Entry 7E1S (X-ray diffraction, 2.31 A resolution); this record covers chains A and B.

Chain A:
Molecule: 2-nitropropane dioxygenase
From: Helicobacter pylori
UniProtKB: A0A0B2E3F3 (A0A0B2E3F3_HELPX); residues 1-363 here = UniProt positions 1-363
Chain sequence (372 residues; each row starts with the number of its first residue; numbers below 1 keep their minus sign (Met-8 is residue -8)):
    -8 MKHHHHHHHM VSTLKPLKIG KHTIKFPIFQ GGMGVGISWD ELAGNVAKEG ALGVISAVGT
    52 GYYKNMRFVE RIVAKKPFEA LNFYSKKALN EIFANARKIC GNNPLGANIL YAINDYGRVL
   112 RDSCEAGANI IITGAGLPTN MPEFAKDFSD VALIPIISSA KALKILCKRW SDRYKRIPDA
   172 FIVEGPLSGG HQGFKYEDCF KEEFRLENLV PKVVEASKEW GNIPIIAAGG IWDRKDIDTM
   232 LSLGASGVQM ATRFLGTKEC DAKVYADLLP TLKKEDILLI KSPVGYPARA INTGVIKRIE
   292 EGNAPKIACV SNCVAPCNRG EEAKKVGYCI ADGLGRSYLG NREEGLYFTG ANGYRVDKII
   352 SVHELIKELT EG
Unresolved in the structure: -8 to -3
Construct notes: initiating methionine (-8); expression tag (-7 to 0)
Ion coordination: 4Fe-4S cluster Fe: Cys300, Cys304, Cys308, Cys320
Small-molecule neighbours:
  - octanoyl-ACP (66S; S-[2-({N-[(2R)-2-hydroxy-3,3-dimethyl-4-(phosphonooxy)butanoyl]-beta-alanyl}amino)ethyl] octanethioate): Gly25, Val49, Leu101, Gly125, Ala126, Gly127, Leu128, Ile147, Ile148, Ser149, Glu175, Gly180, Gly181, His182, Gln183, Gly184, Tyr277, Ile321, Leu325, Phe339
  - FMN (flavin mononucleotide): Gly22, Gly23, Met24, Gly25, Ile28, Ser47, Asn99, Leu101, Ile147, Glu175, Leu178, Ser179, Gly180, Gly181, Ala219, Gly220, Gly221, Ile222, Gln240, Met241, Ala242, Thr243, Leu246, Tyr256, Phe339, Thr340, Gly341
  - 4Fe-4S cluster (SF4): Pro274, Cys300, Ser302, Asn303, Cys304, Val305, Cys308, Arg310, Gly311, Ala314, Cys320, Ile321, Ala322
From the paper describing this entry:
  - conformationally variable residues (side-chain flip): Asn131, Arg160, Arg164
  - mutagenesis - R164A (80 fold), C304A (20-fold): decreased catalytic activity
  - mutagenesis - R164A: decreased growth
  - binding site for octanoyl-ACP: Gly25, Val49, Leu101, Gly127, Ile147, Ser149, Glu175, His182, Gly184, Tyr277, Val305, Ile321, Leu325, Phe339
  - catalytic residues: His182
  - mutagenesis - H182F, H182Q, C300A, C300S, C308A, C308S, C320A, C320S: abolished catalytic activity
  - mutagenesis - H182F, C304A, C304S: unchanged binding to flavin mononucleotide
  - mutagenesis - H182F: unchanged stability
  - mutagenesis - H182Q: decreased binding to flavin mononucleotide
  - mutagenesis - H182Q (Tm change 7.2 degC), C300A, C300S, C308A, C308S, C320A, C320S: decreased stability

Chain B:
Molecule: Acyl carrier protein
From: Helicobacter pylori
UniProtKB: chimeric construct of A0A2T6RV84, A0A0B2DUK3: residues 1-36 from A0A2T6RV84 (A0A2T6RV84_HELPX) positions 1-36 (same numbers); residues 37-78 from A0A0B2DUK3 positions 37-78 (same numbers)
Chain sequence (86 residues; row label = number of the first residue in the row; numbers below 1 keep their minus sign (Gly-7 is residue -7)):
    -7 GTSSMGYLMA LFEDIQAVIA EQLNVDAAQV TPEAEFVKDL GADSLDVVEL IMALEEKFGI
    53 EIPDEQAEKI VNVGDVVKYI EDNKLA
Unresolved in the structure: -7 to 0, 73-78
Covalently attached groups: octanoyl-ACP (66S) linked to Ser36
Construct notes: expression tag (-7 to 0)
From the paper describing this entry:
  - post-translational modification sites: Ser36 (citing earlier work)

Chain A / chain B interface:
Pairs across the interface (14):
  Tyr102(A) - Asp56(B)
  Tyr102(A) - Glu60(B)
  Leu128(A) - Val40(B)  hydrophobic
  Thr130(A) - Asp56(B)  hydrogen bond
  Asn131(A) - Asp56(B)  hydrogen bond (backbone-side chain)
  Lys152(A) - Leu37(B)
  Lys152(A) - Glu41(B)  salt bridge
  Ile156(A) - Val40(B)  hydrophobic
  Ile156(A) - Glu41(B)
  Lys159(A) - Met44(B)
  Arg160(A) - Ile43(B)
  Arg160(A) - Met44(B)
  Arg160(A) - Glu47(B)  salt bridge
  Arg164(A) - Asp56(B)  salt bridge
Interface residues without a listed pair, chain A (10 interface residues in all): Ser150
Interface residues without a listed pair, chain B (12 interface residues in all): Asp38, Glu48, Glu53, Ile54
From the paper, about this interface:
  - residue pairs: Thr130(A)-Asp56(B) (hydrogen bond), Asn131(A)-Asp56(B) (hydrophobic contact), Lys152(A)-Leu37(B) (hydrophobic contact), Ile156(A)-Leu37(B) (hydrophobic contact), Ile156(A)-Val40(B) (hydrophobic contact), Lys159(A)-Met44(B) (hydrophobic contact), Arg160(A)-Glu47(B) (salt bridge), Arg164(A)-Asp56(B) (salt bridge)
  - interface residues, chain A: Lys152(A), Ile156(A), Lys159(A)
  - hot spots on chain A (mutagenesis) - R164A: abolished binding to Acyl carrier protein (chain B)

In short:
10 residues of chain A and 12 residues of chain B are in contact, with 2 hydrogen bonds and 3 salt bridges.
Polar pairs include Lys152(A)-Glu41(B), Arg160(A)-Glu47(B) and Arg164(A)-Asp56(B). The paper describes a
hydrogen bond between Thr130(A) and Asp56(B); hydrophobic contacts between Asn131(A) and Asp56(B), Lys152(A)
and Leu37(B) and Ile156(A) and Leu37(B) among others; salt bridges between Arg160(A) and Glu47(B) and
Arg164(A) and Asp56(B). From the paper: the catalytic residue His182(A); H182F, H182Q and C300A of chain A,
among others, abolish catalytic activity; 11 substitutions were tested in all.
Chain A is 2-nitropropane dioxygenase and chain B is Acyl carrier protein, both from Helicobacter pylori; the
structure, Crystal structure of dehydrogenase/isomerase FabX from Helicobacter pylori in complex with
octanoyl-ACP, was determined by X-ray diffraction, deposited together with 7E1Q and 7E1R.
